Entry 8HVZ (X-ray diffraction, 1.70 A resolution); this record covers chains A and B.

# Chain A (and B)
Molecule: 3C-like proteinase nsp5
Organism: Severe acute respiratory syndrome coronavirus 2
Notes: EC 3.4.22.69; chain B of this document is another copy of the same molecule, construct and numbering; everything in this record applies to it too
UniProtKB: P0DTC1 (R1A_SARS2); residues 3-301 here correspond to UniProt positions 3266-3564 (UniProt number = residue number + 3263)
Chain sequence (299 residues; row label = number of the first residue in the row):
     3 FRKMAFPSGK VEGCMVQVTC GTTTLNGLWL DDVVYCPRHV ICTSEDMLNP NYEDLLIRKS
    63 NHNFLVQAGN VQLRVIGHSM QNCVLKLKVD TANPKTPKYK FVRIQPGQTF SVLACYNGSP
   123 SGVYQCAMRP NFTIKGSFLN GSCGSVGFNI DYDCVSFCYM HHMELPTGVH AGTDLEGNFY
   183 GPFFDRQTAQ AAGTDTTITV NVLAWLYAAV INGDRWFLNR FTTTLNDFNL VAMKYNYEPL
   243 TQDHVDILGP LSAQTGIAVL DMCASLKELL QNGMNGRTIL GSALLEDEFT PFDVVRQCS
Not modelled in the structure: 3 (chain B: 46-52)
Differences from the reference sequence: engineered mutation Phe186 (Val3449 in P0DTC1)
Ligand contacts: 80I ([(3S)-3-[[(2S)-2-[(4-methoxy-1H-indol-2-yl)carbonylamino]-4-methyl-pentanoyl]amino]-2-oxidanylidene-4-[(3R)-2-oxidanylidene-3,4-dihydropyrrol-3-yl]butyl] dihydrogen phosphate): Thr25, His41, Phe140, Leu141, Asn142, Gly143, Ser144, Cys145, His163, His164, Met165, Glu166, Leu167, Pro168, His172, Asp187, Arg188, Gln189, Thr190, Ala191
From the paper describing this entry:
  - binding site for 80I: Phe140, Gly143, Cys145, His163, His164, Glu166, Gln189
  - catalytic residues: His41, Cys145
  - mutagenesis - V186F: decreased binding to 80I (from molecular simulation)

# Interface between chain A and chain B
Pairs across the interface (48):
  Arg4(A) - Lys5(B)
  Arg4(A) - Tyr126(B)
  Arg4(A) - Gln127(B)  hydrogen bond (side chain-backbone)
  Arg4(A) - Cys128(B)
  Arg4(A) - Lys137(B)  hydrogen bond (side chain-backbone)
  Arg4(A) - Ser139(B)
  Lys5(A) - Tyr126(B)
  Met6(A) - Gly124(B)
  Met6(A) - Val125(B)
  Met6(A) - Tyr126(B)  hydrophobic
  Met6(A) - Ser139(B)
  Ala7(A) - Gly124(B)
  Ala7(A) - Val125(B)  hydrogen bond (backbone-backbone)
  Phe8(A) - Val125(B)
  Pro9(A) - Ser10(B)
  Pro9(A) - Glu14(B)
  Pro9(A) - Pro122(B)
  Pro9(A) - Ser123(B)
  Pro9(A) - Gly124(B)
  Ser10(A) - Pro9(B)
  Ser10(A) - Ser10(B)  hydrogen bond (side chain-backbone)
  Ser10(A) - Glu14(B)  hydrogen bond (backbone-side chain)
  Gly11(A) - Gly11(B)
  Gly11(A) - Glu14(B)  hydrogen bond (backbone-side chain)
  Glu14(A) - Pro9(B)
  Glu14(A) - Ser10(B)  hydrogen bond (side chain-backbone)
  Glu14(A) - Gly11(B)  hydrogen bond (side chain-backbone)
  Pro122(A) - Pro9(B)  hydrophobic
  Ser123(A) - Pro9(B)
  Gly124(A) - Met6(B)
  Gly124(A) - Ala7(B)
  Gly124(A) - Pro9(B)
  Val125(A) - Met6(B)
  Val125(A) - Ala7(B)  hydrogen bond (backbone-backbone)
  Val125(A) - Phe8(B)
  Val125(A) - Val125(B)  hydrophobic
  Tyr126(A) - Arg4(B)
  Tyr126(A) - Lys5(B)
  Tyr126(A) - Met6(B)  hydrophobic
  Gln127(A) - Arg4(B)  hydrogen bond (backbone-side chain)
  Lys137(A) - Arg4(B)  hydrogen bond (backbone-side chain)
  Ser139(A) - Met6(B)
  Ser139(A) - Gln299(B)  hydrogen bond
  Leu141(A) - Gln299(B)
  Leu141(A) - Cys300(B)
  Leu141(A) - Ser301(B)
  Cys300(A) - Leu141(B)
  Ser301(A) - Leu141(B)
Interface residues without a listed pair, chain A (23 interface residues in all): Leu115, Gly138, Gln299
Interface residues without a listed pair, chain B (26 interface residues in all): Phe3, Lys12, Leu115, Gly138

# In short
The interface between chain A and chain B involves 23 residues on one side and 26 on the other; the contacts
include 12 hydrogen bonds. Among the polar pairs are Arg4(A)-Gln127(B), Arg4(A)-Lys137(B) and
Ser10(A)-Ser10(B). Bound to chain A: compound 80I. The paper reports catalytic residues His41(A) and
Cys145(A); V186F of chain A reduces binding to 80I.
Both chains are 3C-like proteinase nsp5 (Severe acute respiratory syndrome coronavirus 2). Entry 8HVZ (Crystal
structure of SARS-Cov-2 main protease V186F mutant in complex with PF07304814) was determined by X-ray
diffraction, deposited together with 8HVU, 8HVV, 8HVW, 8HVX and 8HVY.
